PDB entry 8E0G | X-ray diffraction, 2.10 A resolution | chains A and B

Chain A:
Protein: Mu-type opioid receptor
Source organism: Mus musculus
Reference sequence: P42866 (OPRM_MOUSE); residues 52-347 here = UniProt positions 52-347
Amino-acid sequence (296 residues; numbered 52 to 347; the number before each row is that of its first residue):
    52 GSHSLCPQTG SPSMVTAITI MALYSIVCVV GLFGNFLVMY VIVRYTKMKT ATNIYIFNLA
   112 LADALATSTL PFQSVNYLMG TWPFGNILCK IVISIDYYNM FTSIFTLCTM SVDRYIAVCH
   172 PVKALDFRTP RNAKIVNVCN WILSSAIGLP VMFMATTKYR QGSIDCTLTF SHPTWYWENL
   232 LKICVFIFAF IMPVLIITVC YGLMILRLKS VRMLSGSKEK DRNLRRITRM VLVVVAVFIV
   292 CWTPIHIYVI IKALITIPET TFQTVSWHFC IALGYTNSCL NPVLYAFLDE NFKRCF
Modified / non-standard residues: His54 (3-[(2S)-2-{[(2R,3S,3aR,5aS,6R,11bR,11cS)-10-hydroxy-3a-methoxy-3,14-dimethyl-2-phenyl-2,3,3a,4,5,6,7,11c-octahydro-1H-6,11b-(epiminoethano)-3,5a-methanonaphtho[2,1-g]indol-1-yl]oxy}-2,3-dihydro-1H-imidazol-4-yl]-L-alanine; A1A7R); Cys57 (S-(2-amino-2-oxoethyl)-L-cysteine; YCM)
Cystine bridges: Cys140-Cys217
UniProt features mapped onto this chain:
  - motif: Asn332 to Tyr336 (NPxxY)
  - modified residue: Tyr166 (Phosphotyrosine)

Chain B:
Protein: Nanobody 39
Source organism: Lama glama
Notes: antibody fragment or engineered binder
Amino-acid sequence (125 residues; numbered 3 to 127; the number before each row is that of its first residue; X marks 7 residues of unknown identity (built as UNK)):
     3 QVQLVESGGG LVRPGGSLRL SCVDSERTSY PMGWFRRAPG KEREFVASIT WSGIDPTYAD
    63 SVADRFTTSR DVANNTLYLQ MNSLKHEDTA VYYCAARAPV XXXXXXXDYD YWGQGTQVTV
   123 SSAAA
Disordered / not traced: 103-109
Cystine bridges: Cys24-Cys96

Interface between chain A and chain B:
Contacting residue pairs (45; chain A residue first):
  Lys100(A) - Asp62(B)
  Lys100(A) - Ala65(B)
  Arg165(A) - Ile56(B)
  Ala168(A) - Gly55(B)
  Ala168(A) - Arg72(B)
  Val169(A) - Ser54(B)
  Val169(A) - Ile56(B)  hydrophobic
  Pro172(A) - Ser71(B)  hydrogen bond (backbone-side chain)
  Pro172(A) - Arg72(B)
  Pro172(A) - Asp73(B)
  Val173(A) - Arg21(B)
  Val173(A) - Tyr80(B)
  Leu176(A) - Arg21(B)
  Leu176(A) - Thr69(B)  hydrogen bond (backbone-side chain)
  Leu176(A) - Thr70(B)
  Leu176(A) - Ser71(B)
  Leu176(A) - Tyr80(B)  hydrophobic
  Arg179(A) - Gly55(B)
  Arg179(A) - Ile56(B)  hydrogen bond (side chain-backbone)
  Arg179(A) - Pro58(B)
  Arg179(A) - Thr69(B)
  Thr180(A) - Thr69(B)
  Pro181(A) - Ala65(B)
  Met255(A) - Ile56(B)  hydrophobic
  Leu259(A) - Trp53(B)  hydrophobic
  Leu259(A) - Ser54(B)
  Val262(A) - Trp53(B)  hydrophobic
  Val262(A) - Val74(B)
  Met264(A) - Tyr32(B)
  Leu265(A) - Glu28(B)
  Leu265(A) - Arg29(B)
  Leu265(A) - Thr30(B)
  Ser266(A) - Pro101(B)
  Gly267(A) - Tyr32(B)
  Gly267(A) - Pro101(B)
  Glu270(A) - Pro101(B)
  Glu270(A) - Val102(B)
  Lys271(A) - Trp53(B)
  Asn274(A) - Trp53(B)
  Leu275(A) - Trp53(B)  hydrophobic
  Ile278(A) - Ser54(B)
  Glu341(A) - Asp57(B)
  Asn342(A) - Pro58(B)
  Asn342(A) - Thr59(B)  hydrogen bond
  Arg345(A) - Thr59(B)
Also at the interface, not in a pair above, chain A (31 interface residues in all): Thr101, Ala175, Asp177, Arg258, Arg263, Asp340
Also at the interface, not in a pair above, chain B (27 interface residues in all): Tyr60, Asp66, Ala75, Gln82

Overview:
The interface between chain A and chain B involves 31 residues on one side and 27 on the other; the contacts
include 4 hydrogen bonds. Polar contacts include Pro172(A)-Ser71(B), Leu176(A)-Thr69(B) and
Arg179(A)-Ile56(B).
Chain A is Mu-type opioid receptor (Mus musculus) and chain B is Nanobody 39 (Lama glama); the structure,
Re-refined model of active mu-opioid receptor (PDB 5c1m) as an adduct with BU72, was determined by X-ray
diffraction.
